Entry 1MEW (X-ray diffraction, 2.15 A resolution); this record covers chain A.

Chain A:
Molecule: Inosine-5'-monophosphate dehydrogenase
From: Tritrichomonas foetus
Notes: EC 1.1.1.205
Reference sequence: P50097 (IMDH_TRIFO); residues 1-503 here = UniProt positions 1-503
Sequence (503 residues; row label = number of the first residue in the row):
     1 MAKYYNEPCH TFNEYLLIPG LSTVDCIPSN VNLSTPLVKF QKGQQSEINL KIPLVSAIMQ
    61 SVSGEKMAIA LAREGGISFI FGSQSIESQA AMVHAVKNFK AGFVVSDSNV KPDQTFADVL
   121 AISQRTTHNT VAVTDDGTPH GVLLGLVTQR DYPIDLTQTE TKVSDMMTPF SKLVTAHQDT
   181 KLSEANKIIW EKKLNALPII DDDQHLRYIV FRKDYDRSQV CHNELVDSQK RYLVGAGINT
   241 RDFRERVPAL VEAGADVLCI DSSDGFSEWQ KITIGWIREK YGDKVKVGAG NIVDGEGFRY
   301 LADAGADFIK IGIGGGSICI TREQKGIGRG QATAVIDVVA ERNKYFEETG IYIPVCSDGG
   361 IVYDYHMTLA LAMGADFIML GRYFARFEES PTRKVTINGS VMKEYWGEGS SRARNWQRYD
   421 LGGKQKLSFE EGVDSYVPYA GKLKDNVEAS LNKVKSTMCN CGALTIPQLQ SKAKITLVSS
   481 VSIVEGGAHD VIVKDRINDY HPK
Disordered / not traced: 1, 102-221, 318-321, 417-430, 484-503
Disulfides: Cys-26/Cys-459
Ion coordination: K+: Gly-20, Ser-22, Asp-264, Phe-266, Asn-460
Residues lining bound ligands:
  - NAD (nicotinamide-adenine-dinucleotide): Ile-27, Ile-58, Thr-240, Arg-241, Asp-261, Ser-262, Ser-263, Asp-264, Trp-269, Asn-291, Gly-312, Ile-313, Gly-314, Glu-408, Gly-409, Glu-431
  - xanthosine-5'-monophosphate (XMP): Ala-57, Met-59, Asn-291, Lys-310, Gly-315, Gly-316, Ser-317, Asp-358, Gly-359, Gly-360, Met-379, Leu-380, Gly-381, Arg-382, Tyr-405, Gly-407, Glu-408, Gly-409, Ser-410, Glu-431, Gly-432
UniProt features mapped onto this chain:
  - active site: Cys-319 (Thioimidate intermediate), Arg-418 (Proton acceptor)
  - binding site (K(+)): Gly-20, Ser-22, Asp-264, Phe-266, Gly-314, Gly-316, Cys-319, Asn-460, Glu-485, Gly-486, Gly-487
  - binding site (NAD(+)): Asp-261 to Ser-263, Gly-312 to Gly-314
  - binding site (IMP): Ser-317, Asp-358 to Gly-360, Gly-381, Arg-382, Tyr-405 to Gly-409, Glu-431
  - mutagenesis: Cys-319 (C319S: Has less than 0.06% of the wild-type activity)

Overview:
Ligands of chain A: xanthosine-5'-monophosphate and NAD. Gly-20, Ser-22, Asp-264, Phe-266 and Asn-460
coordinate K+. UniProt lists active-site residues Cys-319 and Arg-418, 11 K+-binding residues, 6 NAD+-binding
residues and 12 IMP-binding residues.
Chain A is Inosine-5'-monophosphate dehydrogenase (Tritrichomonas foetus); the structure, Inosine
Monophosphate Dehydrogenase (IMPDH) From Tritrichomonas Foetus with XMP and NAD bound, was determined by X-ray
diffraction (same publication as 1ME9, 1MEH and 1MEI).
